6OEO - chains C and G of the 9 polymer chains in the assembly; structure by electron microscopy, 3.69 A resolution.

== Chain C ==
Protein: V(D)J recombination-activating protein 1
From: Mus musculus
Notes: EC 3.1.-.-, 2.3.2.27
UniProt: P15919 (RAG1_MOUSE); residue numbers follow UniProt; this construct covers 1-1040
Chain sequence (1040 residues; numbered 1 to 1040; the number before each row is that of its first residue):
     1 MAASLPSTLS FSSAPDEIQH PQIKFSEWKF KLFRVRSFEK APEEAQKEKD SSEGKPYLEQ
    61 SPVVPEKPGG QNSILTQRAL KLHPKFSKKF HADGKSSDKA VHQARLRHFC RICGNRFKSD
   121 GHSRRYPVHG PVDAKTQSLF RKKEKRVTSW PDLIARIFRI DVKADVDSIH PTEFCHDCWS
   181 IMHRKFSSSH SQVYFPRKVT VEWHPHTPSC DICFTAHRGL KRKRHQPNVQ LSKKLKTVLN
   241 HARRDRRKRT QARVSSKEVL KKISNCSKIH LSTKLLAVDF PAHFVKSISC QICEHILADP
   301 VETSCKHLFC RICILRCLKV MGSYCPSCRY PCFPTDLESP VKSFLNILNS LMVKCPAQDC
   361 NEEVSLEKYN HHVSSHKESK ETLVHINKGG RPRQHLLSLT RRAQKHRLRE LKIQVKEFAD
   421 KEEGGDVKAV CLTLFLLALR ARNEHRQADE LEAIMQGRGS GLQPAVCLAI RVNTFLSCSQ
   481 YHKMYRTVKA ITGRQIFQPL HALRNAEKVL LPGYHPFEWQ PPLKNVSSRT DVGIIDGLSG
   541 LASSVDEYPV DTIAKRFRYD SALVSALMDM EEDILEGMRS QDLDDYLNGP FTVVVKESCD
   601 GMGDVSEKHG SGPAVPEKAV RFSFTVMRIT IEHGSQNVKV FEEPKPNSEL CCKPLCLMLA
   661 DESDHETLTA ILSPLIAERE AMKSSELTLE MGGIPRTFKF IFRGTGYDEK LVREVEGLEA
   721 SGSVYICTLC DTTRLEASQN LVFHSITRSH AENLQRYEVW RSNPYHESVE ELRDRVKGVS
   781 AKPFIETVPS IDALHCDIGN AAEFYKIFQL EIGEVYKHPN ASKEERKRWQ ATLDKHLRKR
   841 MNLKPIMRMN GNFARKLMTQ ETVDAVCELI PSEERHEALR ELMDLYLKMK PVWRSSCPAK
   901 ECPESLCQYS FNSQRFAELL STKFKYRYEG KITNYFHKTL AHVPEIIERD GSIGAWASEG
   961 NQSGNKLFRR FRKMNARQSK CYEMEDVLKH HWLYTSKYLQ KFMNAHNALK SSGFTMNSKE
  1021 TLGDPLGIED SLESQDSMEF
Unresolved in the structure: 1-392, 1009-1040
Sequence notes: engineered mutation Gln-962 (Glu in P15919)
Metal / ion sites: Ca2+ site 1: Asp-600, Asp-708 (shared with 1 residue of chain J); Ca2+ site 2: Asp-600, Gln-962 (shared with 1 residue of chain J); Zn2+: Cys-727, Cys-730, His-937, His-942
UniProt features mapped onto this chain:
  - zinc finger: Cys-290 to Arg-329 (RING-type), Leu-351 to Lys-380 (RAG1-type)
  - DNA-binding region: Gly-389 to Gln-456 (NBD)
  - binding site (Zn(2+)): Cys-266, His-270, Cys-290, Cys-293, His-295, Cys-305, His-307, Cys-310, Cys-313, Cys-325, Cys-328, Cys-355, Cys-360, His-372, His-376
  - binding site (a divalent metal cation): Asp-600, Asp-708
  - site: Trp-893 (Essential for DNA hairpin formation, participates in base-stacking interactions near the cleavage site)
  - cross-link: Lys-233 (Glycyl lysine isopeptide (Lys-Gly) (interchain with G-Cter in ubiquitin))
From the paper describing this entry:
  - mutagenesis - E962Q: abolished catalytic activity (citing earlier work)
  - mutagenesis - R848A: increased catalytic activity

== Chain G ==
Molecule: 61-nt DNA strand
Sequence (61 nucleotides; row label = number of the first residue in the row):
     1 CGGGTTTTTG TCTGGCTTCA CACTTGATTT GCATCACTGT GTAAGACAGG CCAGATCCAG
    61 G
Unresolved in the structure: 58-61

== Chain C / chain G interface ==
Pairs across the interface (16; chain C residue first):
  Asn-443(C) / DT17(G)  base contact
  Asn-443(C) / DT18(G)  sugar contact
  Ala-720(C) / DG45(G)  phosphate contact
  Ala-720(C) / DA46(G)  phosphate contact
  Gly-722(C) / DA46(G)  sugar contact
  Ser-723(C) / DA46(G)  phosphate contact
  Val-724(C) / DC47(G)  phosphate contact
  Arg-773(C) / DC47(G)  salt bridge to the phosphate
  Lys-844(C) / DG39(G)  hydrogen bond to the base
  Ile-846(C) / DG39(G)  base contact
  Ile-846(C) / DT40(G)  base contact
  Met-847(C) / DT40(G)  base contact
  Met-847(C) / DG41(G)  base contact
  Arg-848(C) / DT40(G)  hydrogen bond to the base
  Arg-848(C) / DG41(G)  base contact
  Asn-850(C) / DG39(G)  base contact

== In short ==
11 residues of chain C face 8 of chain G across their interface, with 2 hydrogen bonds and 1 salt bridge.
Polar pairs include Lys-844(C)/DG39(G), Arg-848(C)/DT40(G) and Arg-773(C)/DC47(G). The paper reports that
E962Q of chain C abolishes catalytic activity; R848A of chain C increases catalytic activity.
Chain C is V(D)J recombination-activating protein 1 (Mus musculus) and chain G is a 61-nt DNA strand; the
structure, Cryo-EM structure of mouse RAG1/2 NFC complex (DNA1), was determined by electron microscopy,
deposited together with 6OEM, 6OEN, 6OEP, 6OEQ, 6OER and 6V0V.
